PDB entry 5Y59 | X-ray diffraction, 2.40 A resolution | chains B and C

Chain B:
Name: ATP-dependent DNA helicase II subunit 2
Source organism: Saccharomyces cerevisiae (strain ATCC 204508 / S288c)
Notes: EC 3.6.4.12; fragment: vWA domain
Reference sequence: Q04437 (KU80_YEAST); residue numbers follow UniProt; this construct covers 2-200
Chain sequence (199 residues; numbered 2 to 200; the number before each row is that of its first residue):
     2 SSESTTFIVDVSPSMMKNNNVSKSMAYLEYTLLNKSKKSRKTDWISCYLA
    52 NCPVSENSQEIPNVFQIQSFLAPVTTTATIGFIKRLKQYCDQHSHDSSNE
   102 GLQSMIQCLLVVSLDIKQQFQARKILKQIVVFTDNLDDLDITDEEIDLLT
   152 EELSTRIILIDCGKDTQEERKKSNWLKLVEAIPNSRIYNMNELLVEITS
Unresolved in the structure: 143-144, 166-173, 200
Curated features (UniProtKB/Swiss-Prot):
  - natural variant: L149 (L149V: In strain: DBVPG6044, SK1 and 1 more)

Chain C:
Name: Sir4p
Source organism: Saccharomyces cerevisiae
Notes: fragment: Ku binding motif
Reference sequence: E7QD18 (E7QD18_YEASZ); numbering as in UniProt (aligned over 104-115)
Chain sequence (12 residues; row label = number of the first residue in the row):
   104 NSKLLSLLRSKT

Interface between chain B and chain C:
Residue-residue contacts - 14 pairs, chain B then chain C:
  I62(B) - L111(C)  hydrophobic
  I62(B) - T115(C)
  Q108(B) - L111(C)
  Q108(B) - K114(C)  hydrogen bond (side chain-backbone)
  L111(B) - L110(C)
  L111(B) - L111(C)  hydrophobic
  L115(B) - N104(C)
  L115(B) - L107(C)  hydrophobic
  K118(B) - N104(C)
  D141(B) - K114(C)  salt bridge
  L149(B) - L110(C)  hydrophobic
  E153(B) - N104(C)
  E153(B) - K106(C)
  E153(B) - L107(C)
Interface residues without a listed pair, chain B (17 interface residues in all): Q60, P63, I107, V112, S114, I142, E146, L150, L154
Interface residues without a listed pair, chain C (8 interface residues in all): L108
Interface features reported in the paper:
  - specific contacts: D141(B)-K114(C) (salt bridge), E146(B)-K114(C)
  - interface residues, chain B: L111(B), L115(B)
  - hot spots on chain C (mutagenesis) - L107R, L110R, L111R: abolished binding to ATP-dependent DNA helicase II subunit 2 (chain B)
  - hot spots on chain C (mutagenesis) - L108R: decreased binding to Ku80

In short:
17 residues of chain B and 8 residues of chain C are in contact; the contacts include 1 hydrogen bond and 1
salt bridge. Polar pairs include D141(B)-K114(C) and Q108(B)-K114(C). The authors report a salt bridge between
D141(B) and K114(C); a contact between E146(B) and K114(C). From the paper: L107R, L110R and L111R of chain C
abolish binding to ATP-dependent DNA helicase II subunit 2 (chain B); interface residues L111(B) and L115(B).
Here chain B is ATP-dependent DNA helicase II subunit 2 (Saccharomyces cerevisiae (strain ATCC 204508 /
S288c)) and chain C is Sir4p (Saccharomyces cerevisiae). Entry 5Y59 (Crystal structure of Ku80 and Sir4) was
determined by X-ray diffraction, deposited together with 5Y58 and 5Y5A.
